Entry 5MEG (X-ray diffraction, 2.00 A resolution); this record covers chains A and B.

Chain A (and B):
Molecule: Arachidonate 15-lipoxygenase
From: Cyanothece sp. (strain PCC 8801)
Notes: EC 1.13.11.33; chain B of this document is another copy of the same molecule, construct and numbering; everything in this record applies to it too
UniProt: B7JX99 (B7JX99_CYAP8); numbering as in UniProt (aligned over 1-569)
Amino-acid sequence (569 residues; row label = number of the first residue in the row):
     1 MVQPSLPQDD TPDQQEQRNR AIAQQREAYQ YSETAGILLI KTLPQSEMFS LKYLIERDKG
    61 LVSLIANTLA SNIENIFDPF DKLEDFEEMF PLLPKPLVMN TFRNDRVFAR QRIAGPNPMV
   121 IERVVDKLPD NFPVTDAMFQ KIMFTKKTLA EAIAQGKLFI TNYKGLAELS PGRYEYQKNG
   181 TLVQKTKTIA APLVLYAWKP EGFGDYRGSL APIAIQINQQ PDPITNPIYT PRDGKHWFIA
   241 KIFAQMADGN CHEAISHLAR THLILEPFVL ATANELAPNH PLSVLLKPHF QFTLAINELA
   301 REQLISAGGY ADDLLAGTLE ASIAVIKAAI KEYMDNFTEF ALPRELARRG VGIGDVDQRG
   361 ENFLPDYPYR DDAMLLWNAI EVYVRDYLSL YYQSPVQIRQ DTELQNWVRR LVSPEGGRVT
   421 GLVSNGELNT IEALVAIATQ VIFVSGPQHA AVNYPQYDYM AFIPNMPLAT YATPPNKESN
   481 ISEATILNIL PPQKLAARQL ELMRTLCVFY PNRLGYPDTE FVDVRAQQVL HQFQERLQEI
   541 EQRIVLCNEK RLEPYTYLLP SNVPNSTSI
Ion coordination: Mn2+: His257, His262, His449, Asn453, Ile569
From the paper describing this entry:
  - Mn2+ coordination: His257, His262, His449, Asn453, Ile569
  - specificity-determining residues: Leu258, Ile296, Leu304, Leu502, Leu506

How chain A and chain B interact:
Pairs across the interface (52):
  Gln45(A) - Gln45(B)  hydrogen bond (backbone-side chain)
  Gln45(A) - Ser46(B)
  Gln45(A) - Met48(B)  hydrogen bond (side chain-backbone)
  Gln45(A) - Phe49(B)  hydrogen bond (side chain-backbone)
  Gln45(A) - Ser50(B)
  Met48(A) - Gln45(B)  hydrogen bond (backbone-side chain)
  Met48(A) - Met48(B)  hydrophobic
  Met48(A) - Phe49(B)
  Met48(A) - Leu51(B)
  Phe49(A) - Gln45(B)  hydrogen bond (backbone-side chain)
  Phe49(A) - Met48(B)
  Phe49(A) - Leu54(B)  hydrophobic
  Ser50(A) - Gln45(B)
  Ser50(A) - Met48(B)
  Leu51(A) - Met48(B)  hydrophobic
  Leu51(A) - Glu298(B)
  Leu54(A) - Phe49(B)  hydrophobic
  Leu54(A) - Leu54(B)  hydrophobic
  Ile55(A) - Glu302(B)
  Arg57(A) - Asp58(B)  salt bridge
  Asp58(A) - Arg57(B)  salt bridge
  Asp58(A) - Leu61(B)
  Asp58(A) - Gln303(B)
  Leu61(A) - Asp58(B)
  Leu61(A) - Leu61(B)  hydrophobic
  Leu61(A) - Ile65(B)
  Val62(A) - Glu501(B)
  Leu64(A) - Ile65(B)  hydrophobic
  Ile65(A) - Leu64(B)  hydrophobic
  Ile65(A) - Ile65(B)  hydrophobic
  Ile65(A) - Thr68(B)
  Ile65(A) - Glu501(B)
  Thr68(A) - Ile65(B)
  Thr68(A) - Thr68(B)
  Thr68(A) - Leu69(B)
  Leu69(A) - Thr68(B)
  Leu69(A) - Ile73(B)
  Leu69(A) - Glu74(B)
  Leu69(A) - Asn75(B)
  Ala70(A) - Asn75(B)
  Ile73(A) - Leu69(B)
  Glu74(A) - Leu69(B)
  Asn75(A) - Leu69(B)
  Asn75(A) - Ala70(B)
  Asn75(A) - Leu92(B)
  Leu92(A) - Asn75(B)
  Glu298(A) - Leu51(B)
  Glu302(A) - Ile55(B)
  Gln303(A) - Asp58(B)
  Ala497(A) - Leu69(B)  hydrophobic
  Glu501(A) - Val62(B)
  Glu501(A) - Ile65(B)
Also at the interface, not in a pair above, chain A (31 interface residues in all): Leu43, Ser46, Lys59, Leu299, Arg301, Arg498
Also at the interface, not in a pair above, chain B (30 interface residues in all): Leu43, Lys59, Leu299, Ala497, Arg498

Overview:
31 residues of chain A and 30 residues of chain B are in contact, with 5 hydrogen bonds and 2 salt bridges.
Polar pairs include Arg57(A)-Asp58(B), Gln45(A)-Gln45(B) and Gln45(A)-Met48(B). From the paper: Mn2+
coordination by His257(A), His262(A) and His449(A) among others; specificity determinants Leu258(A), Ile296(A)
and Leu304(A) among others.
Both chains are Arachidonate 15-lipoxygenase (Cyanothece sp. (strain PCC 8801)). Entry 5MEG
(Manganese-substituted Cyanothece lipoxygenase 2 (Mn-CspLOX2)) was determined by X-ray diffraction (same
publication as 5MED and 5MEF).
